6UM5 - chains A and C of the 12 polymer chains in the assembly; structure by electron microscopy, 4.20 A resolution (low resolution: residue-level contacts below are approximate; hydrogen-bond / salt-bridge calls are withheld).

# Chain A
Protein: CH848 10.17 DT gp120
Organism: Human immunodeficiency virus 1
UniProt: A0A1W6IPB2 (A0A1W6IPB2_9HIV1); the construct lacks a stretch of the UniProt sequence and is renumbered around it, so the offset changes along the chain: 34-139 = UniProt 30-135; 148-309 = UniProt 136-297; 312-321 = UniProt 298-307; 322-358 = UniProt 309-345; 3 more segments
Sequence (462 residues; row label = number of the first residue in the row; note: 13 numbers in that range are skipped by the numbering (no residue carries them; nothing is unmodelled there)):
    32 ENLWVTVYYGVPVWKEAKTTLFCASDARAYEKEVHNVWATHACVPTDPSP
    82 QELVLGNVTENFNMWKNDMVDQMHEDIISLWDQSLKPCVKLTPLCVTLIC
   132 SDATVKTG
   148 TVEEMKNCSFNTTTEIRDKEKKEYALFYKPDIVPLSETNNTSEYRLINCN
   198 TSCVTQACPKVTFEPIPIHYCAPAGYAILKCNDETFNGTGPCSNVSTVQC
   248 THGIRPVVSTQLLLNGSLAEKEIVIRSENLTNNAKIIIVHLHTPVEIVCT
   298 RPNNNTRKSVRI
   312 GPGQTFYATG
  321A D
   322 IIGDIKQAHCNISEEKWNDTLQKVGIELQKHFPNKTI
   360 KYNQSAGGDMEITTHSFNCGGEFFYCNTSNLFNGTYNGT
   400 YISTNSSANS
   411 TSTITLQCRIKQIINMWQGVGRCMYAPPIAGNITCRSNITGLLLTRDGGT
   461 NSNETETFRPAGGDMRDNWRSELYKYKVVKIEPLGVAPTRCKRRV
Sequence notes: expression tag (32-33); conflict Asp133 (Asn129 in A0A1W6IPB2), Thr138 (Asn134 in A0A1W6IPB2), Cys200 (Ala188 in A0A1W6IPB2), Cys433 (Ala417 in A0A1W6IPB2), Lys490 (Glu474 in A0A1W6IPB2), Glu492 (Gln476 in A0A1W6IPB2), Val496 (Ile480 in A0A1W6IPB2), Arg500 (Gly484 in A0A1W6IPB2), Cys501 (Ala485 in A0A1W6IPB2)
Cystine bridges: Cys54-Cys74, Cys119-Cys205, Cys126-Cys196, Cys131-Cys155, Cys200-Cys433, Cys218-Cys247, Cys228-Cys239, Cys296-Cys331, Cys378-Cys445, Cys385-Cys418
Covalent attachments: N-acetylglucosamine (NAG) linked to Asn88, Asn154, Asn158, Asn197, Asn234, Asn241, Asn262, Asn276, Asn339, Asn362, Asn386, Asn392, Asn442, Asn448; glycan linked to Asn300, Asn332

# Chain C
Protein: DH270 UCA3 Fab Heavy Chain
Organism: Homo sapiens
Notes: antibody fragment or engineered binder
Sequence (238 residues; numbered 1 to 238; the number before each row is that of its first residue):
     1 QVQLVQSGAEVKKPGASVKVSCKASGYTFTGYYMHWVRQAPGQGLEWMGW
    51 INPNSGGTNYAQKFQGRVTMTRDTSISTAYMELSRLRSDDTAVYYCARGG
   101 WISLYYDSSGYPNFDYWGQGTLVTVSGASTKGPSVFPLAPSSKSTSGGTA
   151 ALGCLVKDYFPEPVTVSWNSGALTSGVHTFPAVLQSSGLYSLSSVVTVPS
   201 SSLGTQTYICNVNHKPSNTKVDKRVEPKSCDKHHHHHH
Not modelled in the structure: 127-238
Cystine bridges: Cys22-Cys96

# Interface between chain A and chain C
Pairs across the interface - 14 pairs, chain A then chain C:
  Lys137(A) with Thr58(C); Asn59(C)
  Thr138(A) with Thr58(C); Asn59(C)
  Asp325(A) with Tyr33(C); Asp107(C)
  Lys327(A) with Leu104(C); Tyr105(C); Tyr106(C)
  Gln328(A) with Leu104(C); Tyr105(C)
  His330(A) with Tyr105(C)
  Thr415(A) with Tyr105(C)
  Gln417(A) with Tyr105(C)
Interface residues without a listed pair, chain A (10 interface residues in all): Gly139, Gly324
Interface residues without a listed pair, chain C (9 interface residues in all): Trp50, Gly57

# In short
10 residues of chain A face 9 of chain C across their interface. Covalently linked N-acetylglucosamine: at
Asn88(A), Asn154(A), Asn158(A), Asn197(A), Asn234(A) and Asn241(A) and 8 more.
Here chain A is CH848 10.17 DT gp120 (Human immunodeficiency virus 1) and chain C is DH270 UCA3 Fab Heavy
Chain (Homo sapiens). Entry 6UM5 (Cryo-EM structure of HIV-1 neutralizing antibody DH270 UCA3 in complex with
CH848 10.17DT Env) was determined by electron microscopy (same publication as 6UM6 and 6UM7).
